Entry 4C3O (X-ray diffraction, 3.20 A resolution); this record covers chains E and F.

[Chain E]
Protein: Hydrogenase-1 large subunit
From: Salmonella enterica SUBSP. enterica serovar typhimurium STR. LT2
Notes: EC 1.12.7.2
UniProtKB: Q8ZPH0 (Q8ZPH0_SALTY); numbering as in UniProt (aligned over 1-585)
Chain sequence (585 residues; row label = number of the first residue in the row):
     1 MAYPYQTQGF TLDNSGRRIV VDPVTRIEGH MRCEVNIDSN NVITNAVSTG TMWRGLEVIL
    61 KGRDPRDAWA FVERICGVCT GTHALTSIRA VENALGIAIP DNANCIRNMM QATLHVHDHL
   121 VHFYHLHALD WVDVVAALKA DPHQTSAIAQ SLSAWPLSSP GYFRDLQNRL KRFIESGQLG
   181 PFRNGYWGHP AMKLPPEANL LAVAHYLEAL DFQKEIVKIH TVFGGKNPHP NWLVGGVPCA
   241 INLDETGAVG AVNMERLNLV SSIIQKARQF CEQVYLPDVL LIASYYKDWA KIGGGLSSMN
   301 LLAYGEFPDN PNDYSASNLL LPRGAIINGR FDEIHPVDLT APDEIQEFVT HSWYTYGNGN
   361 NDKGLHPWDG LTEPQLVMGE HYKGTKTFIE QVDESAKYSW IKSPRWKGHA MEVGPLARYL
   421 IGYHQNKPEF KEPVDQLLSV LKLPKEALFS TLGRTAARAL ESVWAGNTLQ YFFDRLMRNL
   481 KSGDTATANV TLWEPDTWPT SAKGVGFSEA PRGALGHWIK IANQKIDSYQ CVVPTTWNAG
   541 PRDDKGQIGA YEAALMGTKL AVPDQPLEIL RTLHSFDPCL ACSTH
Disordered / not traced: 1-2
Metal / ion sites: Mg2+: Glu57, Cys531; ni-fe reduced active center Ni: Cys76, Cys79, Cys579, Cys582
Ligand contacts: ni-fe reduced active center (NFU; formyl[bis(hydrocyanato-1kappaC)]ironnickel(Fe-Ni)): Cys76, Cys79, Thr82, His83, Ala510, Pro511, Arg512, Gly513, Leu515, Val533, Pro534, Thr535, Cys579, Cys582
Reported in the primary citation:
  - binding site for fe4-s3 cluster: His229
  - mutagenesis - H229A: decreased catalytic activity on greater than -0.02 V
  - mutagenesis - E73A, H229A: abolished catalytic activity on O2 exposure
  - mutagenesis - E73A (approximately 50%), H229A: decreased catalytic activity on 3% O2
  - mutagenesis - E73A: unchanged catalytic activity

[Chain F]
Protein: Hydrogenase-1 small subunit
From: Salmonella enterica SUBSP. enterica serovar typhimurium STR. LT2
Notes: EC 1.12.7.2
UniProtKB: Q8ZPG9 (Q8ZPG9_SALTY); residues 1-269 here correspond to UniProt positions 46-314 (UniProt number = residue number + 45)
Chain sequence (279 residues; numbered 1 to 279; the number before each row is that of its first residue):
     1 LENKPRTPVI WLHGLECTCC TESFIRSAHP LAKDAILSLI SLDYDDTIMA AAGQQAEQAL
    61 ADVMREYKGN YIVAVEGNAP LNEDGMFCIL AGEPFLEKLK RVSADAKAII AWGSCASWGC
   121 VQAARPNPTK ATPVHKLITD KPIIKVPGCP PIPEVMSAVI TYMLAFDRIP PLDRLGRPKM
   181 FYGQRIHDKC YRRAHFDAGQ FVEAWDDEGA RKGYCLYKMG CKGPTTYNAC STVRWNDGVS
   241 FPIQSGHGCL GCSEDGFWDY GSFYSRATGS RSHHHHHHH
Disordered / not traced: 1-4, 268-279
Differences from the reference sequence: expression tag (270-279)
Metal / ion sites: fe4-s3 cluster Fe: Cys17, Cys19, Cys20, Cys115, Cys120, Cys149; 4Fe-4S cluster Fe: His187, Cys190, Cys215, Cys221; 3Fe-4S cluster Fe: Cys230, Cys249, Cys252
Ligand contacts:
  - 3Fe-4S cluster (F3S): Ile186, Thr226, Asn228, Cys230, Trp235, Pro242, Cys249, Leu250, Gly251, Cys252, Ser253
  - fe4-s3 cluster (F4S): Glu16, Cys17, Thr18, Cys19, Cys20, Glu76, Gly113, Ser114, Cys115, Cys120, Gly148, Cys149
  - 4Fe-4S cluster (SF4): Ile186, His187, Cys190, Arg192, Arg193, Phe196, Cys215, Leu216, Tyr217, Cys221, Gly223, Pro224, Ile243
Reported in the primary citation:
  - binding site for fe4-s3 cluster: Cys20

[Chain E / chain F interface]
Pairs across the interface (202):
  Asp22(E) - Gly53(F)
  Asp22(E) - Ile89(F)
  Asp22(E) - Ala91(F)  hydrogen bond (side chain-backbone)
  Asp22(E) - Gly92(F)  hydrogen bond (side chain-backbone)
  Pro23(E) - Tyr44(F)
  Pro23(E) - Ala52(F)
  Pro23(E) - Gly53(F)  hydrogen bond (backbone-backbone)
  Pro23(E) - Glu57(F)
  Thr25(E) - Asp46(F)
  Thr25(E) - Met49(F)
  Thr25(E) - Ala51(F)  hydrogen bond (side chain-backbone)
  Thr25(E) - Ala52(F)
  Arg26(E) - Asp46(F)  hydrogen bond (backbone-backbone)
  Arg26(E) - Thr47(F)
  Arg26(E) - Ile48(F)
  Arg26(E) - Met49(F)  hydrogen bond (side chain-backbone)
  Arg26(E) - Ala50(F)  hydrogen bond (side chain-backbone)
  Glu28(E) - Glu16(F)
  Glu28(E) - Cys17(F)
  Glu28(E) - Thr18(F)  hydrogen bond
  Gly29(E) - Glu16(F)
  Gly29(E) - Thr18(F)
  His30(E) - His13(F)  hydrogen bond (side chain-backbone)
  His30(E) - Gly14(F)  hydrogen bond (side chain-backbone)
  His30(E) - Cys88(F)
  His30(E) - Leu90(F)
  Arg32(E) - Gly92(F)
  Thr51(E) - Cys88(F)
  Thr51(E) - Ile89(F)  hydrogen bond (backbone-backbone)
  Met52(E) - Glu16(F)
  Met52(E) - Phe87(F)
  Trp53(E) - Leu15(F)
  Trp53(E) - Phe87(F)  hydrogen bond (backbone-backbone)
  Trp53(E) - Pro128(F)  hydrophobic
  Trp53(E) - Thr129(F)
  Arg54(E) - Leu15(F)
  Arg54(E) - Glu16(F)
  Arg54(E) - Cys17(F)
  Arg54(E) - Gln122(F)
  Arg54(E) - Pro128(F)
  Leu56(E) - Val121(F)  hydrophobic
  Val58(E) - Pro126(F)  hydrophobic
  Ile59(E) - Val121(F)
  Ile59(E) - Gln122(F)
  Ile59(E) - Ala124(F)
  Ile59(E) - Arg125(F)
  Ile59(E) - Pro126(F)
  Arg63(E) - Ala124(F)
  Arg63(E) - Arg125(F)  hydrogen bond (side chain-backbone)
  Arg63(E) - Trp258(F)  hydrogen bond (side chain-backbone)
  Arg63(E) - Asp259(F)  salt bridge
  Arg66(E) - Tyr264(F)
  Asp67(E) - Ser262(F)  hydrogen bond
  Asp67(E) - Phe263(F)  hydrogen bond (side chain-backbone)
  Asp67(E) - Tyr264(F)
  Trp69(E) - His247(F)
  Trp69(E) - Tyr264(F)  hydrogen bond
  Ala70(E) - Trp258(F)
  Ala70(E) - Phe263(F)  hydrophobic
  Phe71(E) - Val121(F)
  Phe71(E) - Trp258(F)  hydrophobic
  Phe71(E) - Phe263(F)  hydrophobic
  Arg74(E) - Cys17(F)
  Arg74(E) - Val121(F)
  Arg74(E) - Cys149(F)  hydrogen bond
  Arg74(E) - Leu250(F)
  Arg74(E) - Trp258(F)
  Ile75(E) - Cys17(F)
  Cys76(E) - Cys17(F)  hydrophobic
  Gly77(E) - Cys17(F)  hydrogen bond (backbone-backbone)
  Gly77(E) - Cys19(F)
  Gly77(E) - Glu22(F)
  Val78(E) - Thr18(F)
  Val78(E) - Glu22(F)
  His117(E) - Glu22(F)
  His117(E) - Arg26(F)  hydrogen bond
  His125(E) - Ile48(F)
  Leu126(E) - Thr47(F)
  Leu129(E) - Ala50(F)  hydrophobic
  Arg169(E) - Asp34(F)  salt bridge
  Arg169(E) - Leu37(F)
  Arg169(E) - Ser38(F)  hydrogen bond
  Phe173(E) - Arg6(F)
  Phe173(E) - Ile36(F)
  Phe173(E) - Leu37(F)
  Ser176(E) - Arg6(F)  hydrogen bond
  Gln178(E) - Pro5(F)
  Gln178(E) - Arg6(F)  hydrogen bond (side chain-backbone)
  Gln178(E) - Ser41(F)
  Gln178(E) - Tyr67(F)  hydrogen bond
  Gly180(E) - Ser41(F)
  Gly180(E) - Leu42(F)
  Gly180(E) - Asp43(F)
  Pro181(E) - Leu42(F)
  Pro181(E) - Met49(F)
  Pro181(E) - Ala50(F)  hydrogen bond (backbone-backbone)
  Arg183(E) - Asp43(F)  salt bridge
  Arg183(E) - Ala51(F)
  Arg183(E) - Ala59(F)
  Arg183(E) - Asp62(F)
  Arg183(E) - Glu66(F)  salt bridge
  Asn184(E) - Ala51(F)
  Asn184(E) - Gln55(F)
  Asn184(E) - Gln58(F)
  Asn184(E) - Ala59(F)
  Asn184(E) - Asp62(F)  hydrogen bond
  Gly185(E) - Ala50(F)
  Tyr186(E) - Ala50(F)
  Tyr186(E) - Ala51(F)  hydrophobic
  Tyr186(E) - Ala52(F)  hydrogen bond (side chain-backbone)
  Tyr186(E) - Gln55(F)  hydrogen bond
  Trp187(E) - Ala50(F)  hydrophobic
  Leu210(E) - Lys33(F)
  Asp211(E) - Leu31(F)
  Asp211(E) - Lys33(F)  salt bridge
  Gln213(E) - Ile25(F)  hydrogen bond (side chain-backbone)
  Gln213(E) - Arg26(F)  hydrogen bond
  Lys214(E) - Arg26(F)
  Lys214(E) - Ser27(F)
  Lys214(E) - Ala28(F)
  Lys214(E) - Leu31(F)
  Val217(E) - Arg26(F)
  Val217(E) - Asn236(F)
  Lys218(E) - Asn236(F)
  Lys218(E) - Asp237(F)  salt bridge
  Lys218(E) - Val239(F)
  Thr221(E) - Trp235(F)
  Thr221(E) - Asn236(F)  hydrogen bond
  Thr221(E) - Val239(F)
  Thr221(E) - Ser240(F)
  Thr221(E) - Ser245(F)  hydrogen bond (backbone-side chain)
  Val222(E) - Val239(F)  hydrophobic
  Val222(E) - Ser245(F)  hydrogen bond (backbone-side chain)
  Phe223(E) - Ser245(F)
  Gly225(E) - Trp235(F)
  Gly225(E) - Ser240(F)
  Gly225(E) - Phe241(F)  hydrogen bond (backbone-backbone)
  Gly225(E) - Pro242(F)
  Gly225(E) - Ser245(F)
  Lys226(E) - Cys149(F)  hydrogen bond (side chain-backbone)
  Lys226(E) - Trp235(F)
  Lys226(E) - Asn236(F)
  Lys226(E) - Pro242(F)
  Asn227(E) - Arg26(F)  hydrogen bond
  Asn227(E) - Trp235(F)
  Asn227(E) - Asn236(F)  hydrogen bond (backbone-side chain)
  Pro228(E) - Cys19(F)
  Pro228(E) - Glu22(F)
  Pro228(E) - Ser23(F)
  Pro228(E) - Pro150(F)
  His229(E) - Cys17(F)  hydrogen bond
  His229(E) - Cys19(F)
  His229(E) - Cys149(F)
  His229(E) - Pro150(F)
  Asn231(E) - Pro242(F)
  Asn231(E) - Leu250(F)
  Trp232(E) - His247(F)
  Trp232(E) - Tyr264(F)
  Leu233(E) - Trp205(F)
  Leu233(E) - Tyr264(F)
  Pro238(E) - Ser245(F)
  Pro238(E) - Gly246(F)
  Pro238(E) - His247(F)
  Cys239(E) - Ser245(F)
  Ile241(E) - Arg211(F)  hydrogen bond (backbone-side chain)
  Asn242(E) - Arg211(F)  hydrogen bond (side chain-backbone)
  Gly247(E) - Arg211(F)
  Gly247(E) - Lys212(F)
  Gly250(E) - Arg192(F)  hydrogen bond (backbone-side chain)
  Gly250(E) - Ala210(F)
  Gly250(E) - Gly213(F)
  Ala251(E) - Arg211(F)
  Arg256(E) - Val239(F)  hydrogen bond (side chain-backbone)
  Arg256(E) - Gln244(F)
  Leu376(E) - Glu83(F)
  Leu376(E) - Met86(F)  hydrophobic
  Lys386(E) - Glu83(F)  salt bridge
  Lys386(E) - Asp84(F)  salt bridge
  Lys386(E) - Met86(F)
  Thr387(E) - Gly92(F)
  Thr387(E) - Pro94(F)
  Thr387(E) - Glu97(F)
  Phe388(E) - Gly92(F)
  Phe388(E) - Glu93(F)
  Ile389(E) - Met86(F)  hydrophobic
  Ile389(E) - Gly92(F)  hydrogen bond (backbone-backbone)
  Trp400(E) - Met86(F)  hydrogen bond (side chain-backbone)
  Trp400(E) - Phe87(F)  hydrophobic
  Thr485(E) - Arg211(F)  hydrogen bond
  Ala486(E) - Asp206(F)
  Thr487(E) - Asp206(F)  hydrogen bond (backbone-side chain)
  Ala488(E) - Trp205(F)  hydrophobic
  Ala488(E) - Asp206(F)
  Val490(E) - Trp205(F)
  Trp493(E) - Trp205(F)
  Trp493(E) - Met219(F)  hydrophobic
  Trp493(E) - Tyr264(F)  hydrophobic
  Asp564(E) - Gln55(F)  hydrogen bond (backbone-side chain)
  Gln565(E) - Gln55(F)
  Pro566(E) - Gln55(F)
  Leu570(E) - Ala52(F)  hydrophobic
  Ala581(E) - Glu16(F)
Other interface residues (no listed pair), chain E (94 interface residues in all): Val21, Ile27, Gly55, Val121, Phe182, Tyr206, Leu207, Gly224, Ala240, Leu259, Pro374
Other interface residues (no listed pair), chain F (94 interface residues in all): Pro8, Ala32, Ala56, Val63, Pro153, Tyr191, Ala204, Cys252

[Overview]
Chain E and chain F each contribute 94 residues to their interface; the contacts include 47 hydrogen bonds and
8 salt bridges. Polar contacts include Arg63(E)-Asp259(F), Arg169(E)-Asp34(F) and Arg183(E)-Asp43(F). From the
paper: a binding site for fe4-s3 cluster at His229(E) and Cys20(F); E73A and H229A of chain E abolish
catalytic activity on O2 exposure.
Chain E is Hydrogenase-1 large subunit and chain F is Hydrogenase-1 small subunit, both from Salmonella
enterica SUBSP. enterica serovar typhimurium STR. LT2; the structure, Structure and function of an oxygen
tolerant NiFe hydrogenase from Salmonella, was determined by X-ray diffraction.
